3ELC - chains A and B of the 3 polymer chains in the assembly; structure by X-ray diffraction, 2.50 A resolution.

== Chain A (and B) ==
Protein: 2-C-methyl-D-erythritol 2,4-cyclodiphosphate synthase
Source organism: Escherichia coli K-12
Notes: EC 4.6.1.12; chain B of this document is another copy of the same molecule, construct and numbering; everything in this record applies to it too
Reference sequence: P62617 (ISPF_ECOLI); numbering as in UniProt (aligned over 1-159)
Amino-acid sequence (165 residues; numbered -5 to 159; the number before each row is that of its first residue; numbers below 1 keep their minus sign (Gly-5 is residue -5)):
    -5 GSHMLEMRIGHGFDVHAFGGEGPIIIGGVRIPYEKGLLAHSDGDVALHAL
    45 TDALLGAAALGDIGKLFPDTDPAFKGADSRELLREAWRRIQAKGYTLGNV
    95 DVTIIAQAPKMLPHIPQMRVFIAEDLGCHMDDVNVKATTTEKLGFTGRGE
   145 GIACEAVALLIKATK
Disordered / not traced: -5 to -1, 157-159
Construct notes: expression tag (-5 to 0)
Metal / ion sites: Zn2+: Asp8, His10, His42
Residues lining bound ligands:
  - F01 (4-amino-1-[(2R,3R,4S,5R)-3,4-dihydroxy-5-(hydroxymethyl)oxolan-2-yl]-5-fluoro-pyrimidin-2-one), molecule 1: Asp56, Ile57, Gly58, Lys59
  - F01, molecule 2: Ala100, Gln101, Ala102, Pro103, Lys104, Met105, Leu106, Ala131, Thr132, Thr133
  - geranyl diphosphate (GPP): Phe7, Thr134, Gly138, Phe139, Thr140, Arg142
UniProt features mapped onto this chain:
  - binding site (4-CDP-2-C-methyl-D-erythritol 2-phosphate): Asp8 to His10, His34, Ser35, Asp56 to Gly58, Phe61 to Asp65, Ala100 to Leu106, Thr132 to Glu135, Phe139, Arg142
  - binding site (a divalent metal cation): Asp8, His10, His42
  - site (Transition state stabilizer): His34, Thr133
  - mutagenesis: Asp8 (D8S: Loss of activity), His42 (H42S: Loss of activity), Asp56 (D56S: 35% decrease of activity), Arg142 (R142M: Little effect on the overall structure; when associated with L-144), Glu144 (E144L: Little effect on the overall structure; when associated with M-142)
What the authors report for this chain:
  - binding site for F01: Ala100, Lys104, Met105, Leu106, Thr133
  - conformationally variable residues (side-chain flip): Leu106

== How chain A and chain B interact ==
Pairs across the interface - 39 pairs, chain A then chain B:
  Glu0(A) - Ile155(B)
  Met1(A) - Met1(B)
  Met1(A) - Leu153(B)
  Arg2(A) - Asn93(B)
  Arg2(A) - Asp125(B)  salt bridge
  Arg2(A) - Asp126(B)  salt bridge
  Arg2(A) - Leu153(B)
  Ile3(A) - Ile3(B)  hydrophobic
  Ile3(A) - Asn93(B)  hydrogen bond (backbone-side chain)
  Ile3(A) - Val151(B)  hydrophobic
  Ile3(A) - Leu153(B)
  Gly4(A) - Asp95(B)
  His5(A) - Asp95(B)  hydrogen bond (backbone-side chain)
  His5(A) - Thr97(B)  hydrogen bond
  His5(A) - Lys130(B)  hydrogen bond (backbone-side chain)
  His5(A) - Glu149(B)  salt bridge
  His5(A) - Val151(B)
  Phe7(A) - Ile99(B)  hydrophobic
  Phe7(A) - Thr132(B)
  Phe7(A) - Thr134(B)
  Val9(A) - Thr134(B)
  Val9(A) - Glu135(B)
  His10(A) - Glu135(B)  salt bridge
  Ala11(A) - Leu137(B)  hydrophobic
  Asp46(A) - Lys130(B)
  Gly50(A) - Asp95(B)
  Gly50(A) - Asn128(B)
  Ala51(A) - Asn93(B)
  Ala53(A) - Asp125(B)
  Ala53(A) - Asn128(B)
  Leu54(A) - Asn128(B)
  Gly55(A) - Asn128(B)  hydrogen bond (backbone-side chain)
  Gly55(A) - Lys130(B)
  Asp56(A) - Lys130(B)
  Asp56(A) - Ala131(B)
  Phe139(A) - Leu137(B)  hydrophobic
  Phe139(A) - Gly138(B)
  Glu144(A) - Leu137(B)
  Glu149(A) - Glu149(B)
Other interface residues (no listed pair), chain A (26 interface residues in all): Asp8, Leu49, Tyr89, Gly145, Leu153, Lys156
Other interface residues (no listed pair), chain B (23 interface residues in all): Arg113, Thr133, Ala152

== Overview ==
26 residues of chain A and 23 residues of chain B are in contact; the contacts include 5 hydrogen bonds and 4
salt bridges. Among the polar pairs are Arg2(A)-Asp125(B), Arg2(A)-Asp126(B) and His5(A)-Glu149(B). The paper
reports a binding site for F01 at Ala100(A), Lys104(A) and Met105(A) among others; conformational variability
at Leu106(A).
Chain A and chain B are both 2-C-methyl-D-erythritol 2,4-cyclodiphosphate synthase (Escherichia coli K-12);
the structure, Crystal structure of 2C-methyl-D-erythritol 2,4-clycodiphosphate synthase complexed with
ligand, was determined by X-ray diffraction together with 3EOR, 3ERN, 3ESJ and 3FBA from the same study.
